Entry 7G8F (X-ray diffraction, 1.42 A resolution); this record covers chains A and B.

[Chain A]
Protein: Transforming protein RhoA
From: Homo sapiens
Notes: EC 3.6.5.2
Reference sequence: P61586 (RHOA_HUMAN); residue numbers follow UniProt; this construct covers 1-184
Chain sequence (185 residues; row label = number of the first residue in the row; numbering starts at 0):
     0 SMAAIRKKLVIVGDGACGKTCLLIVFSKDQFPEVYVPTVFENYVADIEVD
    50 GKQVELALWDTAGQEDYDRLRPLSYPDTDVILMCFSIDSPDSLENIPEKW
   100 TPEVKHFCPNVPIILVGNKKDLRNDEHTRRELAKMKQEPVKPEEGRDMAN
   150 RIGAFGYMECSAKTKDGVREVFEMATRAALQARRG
Unresolved in the structure: 0-2, 182-184
Differences from the reference sequence: expression tag (0)
UniProt features mapped onto this chain:
  - region: Ala61 to Asp78 (Switch II region)
  - motif: Tyr34 to Tyr42 (Effector region)
  - binding site (GTP): Gly12 to Thr19, Phe30 to Thr37, Asp59 to Gln63, Asn117 to Asp120, Ser160 to Lys162
  - modified residue: Tyr34 (Microbial infection: O-AMP-tyrosine), Thr37 (Microbial infection: O-AMP-threonine), Asn41 (Microbial infection: ADP-ribosylasparagine), Gln63 (5-glutamyl serotonin)
  - glycosylation: Tyr34 (Microbial infection: O-linked (GlcNAc) tyrosine), Thr37 (Microbial infection: O-alpha-linked (GlcNAc) threonine)
  - cross-link: Lys135 (Glycyl lysine isopeptide (Lys-Gly) (interchain with G-Cter in ubiquitin))
  - natural variant: Glu47 (E47K: In EDFAOB), Pro71 (P71S: In EDFAOB)
  - mutagenesis: Gly14 (G14V: Increased Rho protein signal transduction. Constitutively active), Thr19 (T19N: Decreased Rho protein signal transduction. Decreased substrate adhesion-dependent cell spreading. Decreased stress fibers assembly. Decreased cytoplasmic microtubule organization), Tyr34 (Y34A: Abolishes interaction with DGKQ; Y34F: Abolishes AMPylation by Haemophilus IbpA), Thr37 (T37A: Abolished monoglucosylation by C.difficile toxin TcdA. Abolished O-GlcNAcylation by C.novyi toxin TcdA), Gln63 (Q63L: Causes constitutive activation), Lys135 (K135R: Reduced FBXL19-mediated ubiquitination and subsequent degradation)
Residues lining bound ligands: Z1079168976 (YXK; [1-(2,2,2-trifluoroethyl)-1H-imidazol-2-yl]acetonitrile): Tyr74, Pro75, His105, Phe106, Pro108

[Chain B]
Protein: Rho guanine nucleotide exchange factor 2
From: Homo sapiens
Reference sequence: Q92974 (ARHG2_HUMAN); residue numbers follow UniProt; this construct covers 206-448
Chain sequence (245 residues; each row starts with the number of its first residue):
   204 SMEMDEKDFAADSWSLAVDSSFLQQHKKEVMKQQDVIYELIQTELHHVRT
   254 LKIMTRLFRTGMLEELHLEPGVVQGLFPCVDELSDIHTRFLSQLLERRRQ
   304 ALCPGSTRNFVIHRLGDLLISQFSGPSAEQMCKTYSEFCSRHSKALKLYK
   354 ELYARDKRFQQFIRKVTRPAVLKRHGVQECILLVTQRITKYPLLISRILQ
   404 HSHGIEEERQDLTTALGLVKELLSNVDEGIYQLEKGARLQEIYNR
Differences from the reference sequence: expression tag (204-205)
UniProt features mapped onto this chain:
  - modified residue: Lys353 (N6-acetyllysine)
  - mutagenesis: Tyr394 (Y394A: Reduces phosphorylation level, normal microtubule localization and activity)

[How chain A and chain B interact]
Residue-residue contacts (61):
  Arg5(A) with Lys376(B), hydrogen bond (side chain-backbone); Glu382(B), salt bridge
  Lys7(A) with Leu385(B)
  Val33(A) with Ser216(B); Ser218(B)
  Tyr34(A) with Ser216(B); Asp238(B); Val239(B); Glu242(B), hydrogen bond; Arg400(B), hydrogen bond
  Val35(A) with Arg400(B), hydrogen bond (backbone-side chain)
  Pro36(A) with Glu242(B); Arg400(B)
  Thr37(A) with Val239(B); Glu242(B), hydrogen bond; Leu396(B); Leu397(B); Arg400(B), hydrogen bond
  Val38(A) with Glu242(B), hydrogen bond (backbone-side chain); Lys393(B)
  Phe39(A) with Lys393(B), hydrogen bond (backbone-side chain)
  Glu40(A) with Thr246(B); His249(B), salt bridge; Leu386(B)
  Asn41(A) with Arg377(B), hydrogen bond (side chain-backbone); Leu386(B)
  Tyr42(A) with Arg377(B)
  Val43(A) with Lys376(B)
  Asp45(A) with Lys376(B), salt bridge
  Glu54(A) with Lys376(B), salt bridge
  Trp58(A) with Glu382(B); Leu385(B), hydrophobic; Leu386(B), hydrophobic; Gln389(B)
  Asp59(A) with Gln389(B), hydrogen bond (backbone-side chain)
  Ala61(A) with Leu396(B)
  Gly62(A) with Thr392(B); Leu396(B)
  Gln63(A) with Gln389(B); Thr392(B)
  Tyr66(A) with Thr392(B); Leu426(B); Ser427(B); Asp430(B)
  Asp67(A) with Asp430(B), hydrogen bond (backbone-side chain)
  Arg68(A) with Asp430(B), salt bridge; Ile433(B)
  Leu69(A) with Cys342(B), hydrophobic; Thr392(B); Asp430(B), hydrogen bond (backbone-side chain); Ile433(B), hydrophobic
  Leu72(A) with Cys342(B); His345(B); Leu385(B); Thr388(B); Gln435(B)
  Ser73(A) with Leu385(B); Gln389(B), hydrogen bond
  Pro75(A) with Leu349(B), hydrophobic
  Asp76(A) with Lys353(B), salt bridge; Gln381(B)
Interface residues without a listed pair, chain B (36 interface residues in all): Asp215, Leu219, Ser346, Ile391, Lys423, Val429, Glu431

[Overview]
28 residues of chain A and 36 residues of chain B are in contact; the contacts include 13 hydrogen bonds and 6
salt bridges. Polar pairs include Arg5(A)-Glu382(B), Glu40(A)-His249(B) and Asp45(A)-Lys376(B). Ligands of
chain A: Z1079168976.
Chain A is Transforming protein RhoA and chain B is Rho guanine nucleotide exchange factor 2, both from Homo
sapiens; the structure, ARHGEF2 PanDDA analysis group deposition -- ARHGEF2 and RhoA in complex with
Z1079168976, was determined by X-ray diffraction.
